8TNG - chains A and B of the 9 polymer chains in the assembly; structure by electron microscopy, 3.58 A resolution.

Chain A:
Protein: HIV-1 BG505 DS-SOSIP gp120
Organism: Human immunodeficiency virus 1
Reference sequence: Q2N0S6 (Q2N0S6_9HIV1); the construct lacks a stretch of the UniProt sequence and is renumbered around it, so the offset changes along the chain: 31-141 = UniProt 30-140; 150-186 = UniProt 141-177; 188-309 = UniProt 187-308; 312-321 = UniProt 309-318; 2 more segments
Chain sequence (481 residues; numbered 31 to 513 plus 10 insertion-coded residues; 12 numbers in that range are skipped by the numbering (no residue carries them; nothing is unmodelled there); the number before each row is that of its first residue; a row labelled like 186A-186I holds insertion residues (186A, then the next letters in order)):
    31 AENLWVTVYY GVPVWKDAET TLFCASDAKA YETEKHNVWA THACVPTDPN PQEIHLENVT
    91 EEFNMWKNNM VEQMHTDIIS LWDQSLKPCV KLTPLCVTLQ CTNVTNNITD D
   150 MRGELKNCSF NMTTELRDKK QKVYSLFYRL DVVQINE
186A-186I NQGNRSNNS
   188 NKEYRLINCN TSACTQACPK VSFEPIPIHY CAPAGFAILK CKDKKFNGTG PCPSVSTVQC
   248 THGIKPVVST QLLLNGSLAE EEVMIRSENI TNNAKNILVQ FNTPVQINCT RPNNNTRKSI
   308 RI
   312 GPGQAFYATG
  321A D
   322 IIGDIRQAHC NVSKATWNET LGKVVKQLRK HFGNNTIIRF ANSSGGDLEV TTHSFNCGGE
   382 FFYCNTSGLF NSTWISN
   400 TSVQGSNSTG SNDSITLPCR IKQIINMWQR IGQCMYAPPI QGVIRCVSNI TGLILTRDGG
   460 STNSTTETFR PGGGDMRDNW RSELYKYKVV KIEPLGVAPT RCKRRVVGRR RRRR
Unresolved in the structure: 186A-186I, 400-410, 506-513
Sequence notes: conflict Cys201 (Ile200 in Q2N0S6), Asn332 (Thr330 in Q2N0S6), Cys433 (Ala430 in Q2N0S6), Cys501 (Ala498 in Q2N0S6); expression tag (509-513)
Disulfide bonds: Cys54-Cys74, Cys119-Cys205, Cys126-Cys196, Cys131-Cys157, Cys201-Cys433, Cys218-Cys247, Cys228-Cys239, Cys296-Cys331, Cys378-Cys445, Cys385-Cys418
Covalently attached groups: N-acetylglucosamine (NAG) linked to Asn88, Asn133, Asn156, Asn160, Asn197, Asn234, Asn276, Asn295, Asn301, Asn332, Asn339, Asn363, Asn386, Asn392, Asn448; glycan linked to Asn262

Chain B:
Protein: Envelope glycoproteiHIV-1 BG505 DS-SOSIP gp41n gp41
Organism: Human immunodeficiency virus 1
Reference sequence: Q2N0S6 (Q2N0S6_9HIV1); residues 512-664 here correspond to UniProt positions 509-661 (UniProt number = residue number - 3)
Chain sequence (153 residues; each row starts with the number of its first residue):
   512 AVGIGAVFLG FLGAAGSTMG AASMTLTVQA RNLLSGIVQQ QSNLLRAPEA QQHLLKLTVW
   572 GIKQLQARVL AVERYLRDQQ LLGIWGCSGK LICCTNVPWN SSWSNRNLSE IWDNMTWLQW
   632 DKEISNYTQI IYGLLEESQN QQEKNEQDLL ALD
Unresolved in the structure: 512-517, 548-567
Sequence notes: conflict Pro559 (Ile556 in Q2N0S6), Cys605 (Thr602 in Q2N0S6)
Disulfide bonds: Cys598-Cys604
Covalently attached groups: N-acetylglucosamine (NAG) linked to Asn637
Small-molecule neighbours: N-acetylglucosamine (NAG; 2-acetamido-2-deoxy-beta-D-glucopyranose): Phe519, Gly527, Ser528

Interface between chain A and chain B:
Contacting residue pairs - 74 pairs, chain A then chain B:
  Leu34(A) - Pro609(B)
  Leu34(A) - Trp610(B)  hydrogen bond (backbone-backbone)
  Leu34(A) - Leu619(B)  hydrophobic
  Trp35(A) - Thr606(B)
  Trp35(A) - Asn607(B)
  Trp35(A) - Val608(B)
  Trp35(A) - Pro609(B)  hydrophobic
  Val36(A) - Thr606(B)
  Val36(A) - Asn607(B)
  Val36(A) - Val608(B)
  Val36(A) - Trp610(B)  hydrophobic
  Val36(A) - Leu646(B)  hydrophobic
  Thr37(A) - Cys604(B)
  Val38(A) - Leu593(B)  hydrophobic
  Val38(A) - Trp596(B)  hydrophobic
  Val38(A) - Leu602(B)
  Val38(A) - Ile603(B)
  Val38(A) - Cys604(B)  hydrogen bond (backbone-backbone)
  Tyr39(A) - Leu602(B)
  Tyr39(A) - Trp623(B)
  Tyr40(A) - Leu537(B)
  Tyr40(A) - Ala541(B)  hydrophobic
  Tyr40(A) - Tyr586(B)
  Tyr40(A) - Leu602(B)  hydrogen bond (backbone-backbone)
  Gly41(A) - Leu537(B)
  Gly41(A) - Gln540(B)
  Val42(A) - Trp628(B)  hydrophobic
  Pro43(A) - Ala526(B)  hydrophobic
  Pro43(A) - Gln540(B)
  Pro43(A) - Trp628(B)
  Val44(A) - Trp628(B)
  Val44(A) - Asp632(B)
  Trp45(A) - Leu523(B)  hydrophobic
  Trp45(A) - Ala526(B)  hydrophobic
  Trp45(A) - Leu629(B)
  Thr51(A) - Lys574(B)
  Cys54(A) - Trp571(B)
  Ala70(A) - Trp571(B)
  Ala73(A) - Trp571(B)
  Cys74(A) - Trp571(B)  hydrogen bond
  Val75(A) - Gln575(B)
  Ile84(A) - Leu520(B)
  Leu86(A) - Leu523(B)
  Glu87(A) - Phe519(B)
  Glu87(A) - Gly527(B)
  Asn88(A) - Gly527(B)
  Gln103(A) - Lys574(B)
  Asp107(A) - Val570(B)
  Asp107(A) - Trp571(B)
  Asp107(A) - Lys574(B)  salt bridge
  Ser110(A) - Val570(B)
  Leu111(A) - Trp571(B)
  Gln114(A) - Thr569(B)  hydrogen bond
  Tyr217(A) - Trp571(B)
  Ala221(A) - Ser546(B)
  Ala221(A) - Ala582(B)
  Lys490(A) - Arg585(B)
  Ile491(A) - Phe522(B)  hydrophobic
  Ile491(A) - Leu523(B)  hydrophobic
  Ile491(A) - Arg585(B)  hydrogen bond (backbone-side chain)
  Pro493(A) - Asp589(B)
  Leu494(A) - Tyr643(B)
  Val496(A) - Trp631(B)  hydrogen bond (backbone-side chain)
  Ala497(A) - Trp623(B)  hydrophobic
  Pro498(A) - Trp610(B)  hydrophobic
  Pro498(A) - Trp623(B)  hydrogen bond (backbone-side chain)
  Pro498(A) - Trp631(B)
  Arg500(A) - Leu619(B)
  Cys501(A) - Cys605(B)  disulfide
  Lys502(A) - Asn607(B)  hydrogen bond
  Arg503(A) - Gly597(B)  hydrogen bond (side chain-backbone)
  Arg503(A) - Cys605(B)  hydrogen bond (side chain-backbone)
  Arg503(A) - Thr606(B)
  Arg503(A) - Gln653(B)  hydrogen bond
Also at the interface, not in a pair above, chain A (45 interface residues in all): Leu52, Phe53, Pro220, Thr244, Glu492
Also at the interface, not in a pair above, chain B (51 interface residues in all): Gly521, Gly524, Ala525, Ser534, Asn543, Leu544, Ala578, Cys598, Lys601, Ile622, Gln650
Cross-chain cystine bridges: Cys501(A)-Cys605(B)

Overview:
Chain A and chain B form an interface of 45 and 51 residues respectively, with 1 disulfide bond, 12 hydrogen
bonds and 1 salt bridge. Among the polar pairs are Asp107(A)-Lys574(B), Cys74(A)-Trp571(B) and
Gln114(A)-Thr569(B). Bound to chain B: N-acetylglucosamine.
Chain A is HIV-1 BG505 DS-SOSIP gp120 and chain B is Envelope glycoproteiHIV-1 BG505 DS-SOSIP gp41n gp41, both
from Human immunodeficiency virus 1; the structure, Cryo-EM structure of HIV-1 Env BG505 DS-SOSIP in complex
with broadly neutralizing llama nanobody R27 targeting ..., was determined by electron microscopy (same
publication as 8TNH and 8TNI).
